PDB entry 4K67 | X-ray diffraction, 2.70 A resolution | chains A and B

Chain A:
Name: Hemagglutinin
Organism: Influenza A virus
Reference sequence: A8HWY8 (A8HWY8_9INFA); residues 5-324 here correspond to UniProt positions 17-336 (UniProt number = residue number + 12)
Amino-acid sequence (321 residues; numbered 4 to 324; the number before each row is that of its first residue):
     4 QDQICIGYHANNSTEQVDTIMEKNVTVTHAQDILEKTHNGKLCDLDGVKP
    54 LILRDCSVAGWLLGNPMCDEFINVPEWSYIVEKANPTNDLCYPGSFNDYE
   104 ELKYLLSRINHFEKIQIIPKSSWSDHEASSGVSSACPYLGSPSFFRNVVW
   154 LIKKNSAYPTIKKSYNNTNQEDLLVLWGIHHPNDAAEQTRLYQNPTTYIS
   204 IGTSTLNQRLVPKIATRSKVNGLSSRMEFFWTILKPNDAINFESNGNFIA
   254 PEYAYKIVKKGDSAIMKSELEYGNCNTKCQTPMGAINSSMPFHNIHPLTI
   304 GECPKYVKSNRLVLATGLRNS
Cystine bridges: Cys-46/Cys-278, Cys-59/Cys-71, Cys-94/Cys-139, Cys-282/Cys-306
Glycans and other covalent adducts: N-acetylglucosamine (NAG) linked to Asn-169
Differences from the reference sequence: expression tag (4); engineered mutation Tyr-107 (His119 in A8HWY8), Ala-160 (Thr172 in A8HWY8), Leu-226 (Gln238 in A8HWY8), Ser-228 (Gly240 in A8HWY8)

Chain B:
Name: Hemagglutinin
Organism: Influenza A virus
Reference sequence: A8HWY8 (A8HWY8_9INFA); residues 335-498 here correspond to UniProt positions 347-510 (UniProt number = residue number + 12)
Amino-acid sequence (164 residues; each row starts with the number of its first residue):
   335 GLFGAIAGFIEGGWQGMVDGWYGYHHSNEQGSGYAADKESTQKAIDGVTN
   385 KVNSIIDKMNTQFEAVGREFNNLERRIENLNKKMEDGFLDVWTYNAELLV
   435 LMENERTLDFHDSNVKNLYDKVRLQLRDNAKELGNGCFEFYHKCDNECME
   485 SIRNGTYNYPQYSE
Cystine bridges: Cys-478/Cys-482

Interface between chain A and chain B:
Residue-residue contacts - 96 pairs, chain A then chain B:
  Gln-4(A) / Ser-361(B)
  Gln-4(A) / Phe-474(B)
  Gln-4(A) / His-476(B)  hydrogen bond (side chain-backbone)
  Asp-5(A) / Ser-361(B)
  Asp-5(A) / Asn-362(B)
  Asp-5(A) / Glu-363(B)
  Asp-5(A) / Glu-473(B)
  Asp-5(A) / Phe-474(B)  hydrogen bond (backbone-backbone)
  Asp-5(A) / His-476(B)
  Asp-5(A) / Lys-477(B)
  Asp-5(A) / Cys-478(B)  hydrogen bond (side chain-backbone)
  Gln-6(A) / His-360(B)
  Gln-6(A) / Ser-361(B)
  Gln-6(A) / Leu-467(B)
  Gln-6(A) / Cys-471(B)
  Gln-6(A) / Phe-472(B)
  Gln-6(A) / Phe-474(B)
  Gln-6(A) / Met-483(B)
  Ile-7(A) / Leu-460(B)  hydrophobic
  Ile-7(A) / Cys-471(B)
  Ile-7(A) / Phe-472(B)  hydrogen bond (backbone-backbone)
  Ile-7(A) / Phe-474(B)  hydrophobic
  Ile-7(A) / Ile-486(B)  hydrophobic
  Cys-8(A) / Trp-348(B)  hydrophobic
  Cys-8(A) / Tyr-358(B)
  Cys-8(A) / His-359(B)  hydrogen bond (backbone-backbone)
  Cys-8(A) / Gly-470(B)
  Cys-8(A) / Cys-471(B)  disulfide
  Ile-9(A) / Ile-344(B)
  Ile-9(A) / Trp-348(B)
  Ile-9(A) / Gly-357(B)
  Ile-9(A) / Leu-452(B)  hydrophobic
  Ile-9(A) / Val-456(B)  hydrophobic
  Ile-9(A) / Gly-470(B)  hydrogen bond (backbone-backbone)
  Ile-9(A) / Phe-472(B)  hydrophobic
  Gly-10(A) / Trp-348(B)
  Gly-10(A) / Tyr-356(B)
  Gly-10(A) / Gly-357(B)  hydrogen bond (backbone-backbone)
  Tyr-11(A) / Ile-340(B)
  Tyr-11(A) / Ala-341(B)  hydrogen bond (side chain-backbone)
  Tyr-11(A) / Ile-344(B)
  Tyr-11(A) / Gly-346(B)  hydrogen bond (side chain-backbone)
  Tyr-11(A) / Gly-347(B)
  Tyr-11(A) / Trp-348(B)  hydrogen bond (backbone-backbone)
  Tyr-11(A) / Trp-355(B)
  His-12(A) / Met-351(B)  hydrogen bond (side chain-backbone)
  His-12(A) / Gly-354(B)  hydrogen bond (side chain-backbone)
  His-12(A) / Trp-355(B)  hydrogen bond (backbone-backbone)
  Ala-13(A) / Gly-347(B)
  Asn-15(A) / Gln-349(B)  hydrogen bond
  Val-20(A) / Asn-438(B)
  Asp-21(A) / Leu-435(B)
  Asp-21(A) / Asn-438(B)  hydrogen bond (backbone-side chain)
  Thr-22(A) / Leu-435(B)
  Thr-22(A) / Asn-438(B)
  Thr-22(A) / Glu-439(B)
  Ile-23(A) / Leu-435(B)
  Ile-23(A) / Glu-439(B)
  Met-24(A) / Glu-439(B)
  His-32(A) / Trp-355(B)  hydrogen bond
  Glu-103(A) / Glu-403(B)
  Glu-103(A) / Phe-404(B)
  Glu-103(A) / Asn-405(B)
  Lys-106(A) / Glu-403(B)  salt bridge
  Pro-294(A) / Ile-390(B)  hydrophobic
  Phe-295(A) / Met-393(B)  hydrophobic
  Leu-301(A) / Gly-401(B)
  Lys-308(A) / Met-393(B)
  Lys-308(A) / Asn-394(B)  hydrogen bond (side chain-backbone)
  Lys-308(A) / Gln-396(B)
  Lys-308(A) / Glu-398(B)  salt bridge
  Tyr-309(A) / Gln-396(B)
  Tyr-309(A) / Leu-423(B)  hydrophobic
  Val-310(A) / Gln-396(B)
  Val-310(A) / Thr-427(B)
  Lys-311(A) / Asp-420(B)  salt bridge
  Lys-311(A) / Leu-423(B)
  Lys-311(A) / Asp-424(B)  salt bridge
  Lys-311(A) / Thr-427(B)  hydrogen bond (backbone-side chain)
  Ser-312(A) / Glu-431(B)  hydrogen bond
  Leu-315(A) / Val-434(B)  hydrophobic
  Val-316(A) / Val-434(B)
  Val-316(A) / Asn-438(B)  hydrogen bond (backbone-side chain)
  Leu-317(A) / Ile-389(B)  hydrophobic
  Leu-317(A) / Val-434(B)  hydrophobic
  Leu-317(A) / Asn-438(B)
  Ala-318(A) / Asn-438(B)  hydrogen bond (backbone-side chain)
  Ala-318(A) / Thr-441(B)
  Thr-319(A) / Trp-355(B)
  Thr-319(A) / Val-382(B)
  Thr-319(A) / His-445(B)  hydrogen bond (backbone-side chain)
  Gly-320(A) / Trp-355(B)
  Gly-320(A) / His-445(B)  hydrogen bond (backbone-side chain)
  Leu-321(A) / Trp-355(B)
  Leu-321(A) / His-445(B)
  Arg-322(A) / Leu-442(B)
Interface residues without a listed pair, chain A (43 interface residues in all): Asn-14, Val-28, Val-30, Thr-31, Gln-34, Ile-36, Lys-270, Pro-300
Interface residues without a listed pair, chain B (64 interface residues in all): Glu-345, Val-352, Val-386, Ala-399, Val-400, Trp-426, Ala-430, Val-449, Tyr-453
Inter-chain disulfides: Cys-8(A)/Cys-471(B)

Overview:
43 residues of chain A face 64 of chain B across their interface; the contacts include 1 disulfide bond, 23
hydrogen bonds and 4 salt bridges. Polar contacts include Lys-106(A)/Glu-403(B), Lys-308(A)/Glu-398(B) and
Lys-311(A)/Asp-420(B). Covalently linked N-acetylglucosamine: at Asn-169(A).
Here chain A is Hemagglutinin and chain B is Hemagglutinin, both from Influenza A virus. Entry 4K67 (Structure
of an airborne transmissible avian influenza H5 hemagglutinin mutant from the influenza virus
A/Indonesia/5/2005 complexed ...) was determined by X-ray diffraction together with 4K62, 4K63, 4K64, 4K65 and
4K66 from the same study.
